Entry 1H84 (X-ray diffraction, 2.00 A resolution); this record covers chains A and B.

[Chain A (and B)]
Molecule: Polyamine oxidase
Organism: Zea mays
Notes: EC 1.5.3.11; fragment: fad-binding domain; chain B of this document is another copy of the same molecule, construct and numbering; everything in this record applies to it too
UniProt: O64411 (PAO_MAIZE); residues 1-472 here correspond to UniProt positions 29-500 (UniProt number = residue number + 28)
Chain sequence (472 residues; row label = number of the first residue in the row):
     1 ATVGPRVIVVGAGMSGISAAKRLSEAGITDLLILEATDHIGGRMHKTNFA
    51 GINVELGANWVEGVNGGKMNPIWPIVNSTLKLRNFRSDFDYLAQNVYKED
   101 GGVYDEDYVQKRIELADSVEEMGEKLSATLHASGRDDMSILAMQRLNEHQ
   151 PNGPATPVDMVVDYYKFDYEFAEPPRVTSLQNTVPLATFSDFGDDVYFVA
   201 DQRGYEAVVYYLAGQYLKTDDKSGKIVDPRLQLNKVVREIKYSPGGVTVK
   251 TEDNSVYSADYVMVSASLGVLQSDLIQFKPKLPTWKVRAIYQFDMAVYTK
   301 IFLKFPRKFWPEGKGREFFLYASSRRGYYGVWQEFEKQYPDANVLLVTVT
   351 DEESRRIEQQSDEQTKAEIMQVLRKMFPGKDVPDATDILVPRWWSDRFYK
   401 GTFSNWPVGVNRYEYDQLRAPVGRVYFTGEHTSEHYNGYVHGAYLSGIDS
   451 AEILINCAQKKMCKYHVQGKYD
Unresolved in the structure: 1-4, 464-472 (chain B: 1-4, 467-472)
Disulfides: Cys457-Cys463
Covalent attachments: N-acetylglucosamine (NAG) linked to Asn77
Small-molecule neighbours: FAD / NBA: Val10, Gly11, Ala12, Gly13, Met14, Ser15, Gly16, Leu34, Glu35, Ala36, Thr37, Gly41, Gly42, Arg43, Met44, Leu56, Gly57, Ala58, Asn59, Trp60, Glu62, Phe89, Tyr169, Glu170, Phe189, Asp194, Val196, Tyr205, Lys235, Val236, Val237, Ser265, Ala266, Ser267, Val270, Leu275, Ile276, Tyr298, Lys300, Trp393, Phe398, Tyr399, Thr402, Phe403, Gly429, Glu430, Gly438, Tyr439, Val440, His441, Ala443
Swiss-Prot annotation at these positions:
  - binding site (FAD): Met14, Ser15, Glu35, Arg43, Asn59, Trp60, Val237, Tyr399, Glu430, Tyr439, Val440
  - binding site (substrate): Glu62, Glu170, Gly438
  - glycosylation: Asn77 (N-linked (GlcNAc...) asparagine)

[How chain A and chain B interact]
Residue-residue contacts - 63 pairs, chain A then chain B:
  Leu126(A) - Arg288(B)
  Ser133(A) - Arg135(B)
  Arg135(A) - Arg135(B)
  Arg135(A) - Asn411(B)
  Arg135(A) - Glu414(B)
  Asp136(A) - Glu414(B)
  Asp137(A) - Gln292(B)
  Asp137(A) - Gly409(B)
  Met138(A) - Gln292(B)
  Arg145(A) - Tyr291(B)  hydrogen bond (side chain-backbone)
  Arg145(A) - Gln292(B)  hydrogen bond (side chain-backbone)
  Arg145(A) - Phe293(B)  hydrogen bond (side chain-backbone)
  Arg145(A) - Asp294(B)  salt bridge
  Leu146(A) - Val287(B)  hydrophobic
  Leu146(A) - Tyr291(B)  hydrophobic
  His149(A) - Gln272(B)
  His149(A) - Ser273(B)
  His149(A) - Asp274(B)  salt bridge
  His149(A) - Tyr291(B)
  Gln150(A) - Gln272(B)  hydrogen bond (backbone-backbone)
  Gln150(A) - Tyr291(B)
  Pro151(A) - Gln272(B)
  Pro151(A) - Lys400(B)
  Asn152(A) - Arg355(B)
  Asn152(A) - Trp394(B)
  Ala155(A) - Gln359(B)
  Ala155(A) - Trp394(B)  hydrophobic
  Thr156(A) - Gln359(B)
  Glu173(A) - Arg176(B)  salt bridge
  Pro174(A) - Arg176(B)
  Arg176(A) - Pro174(B)
  Arg176(A) - Val177(B)
  Arg176(A) - Asp351(B)  salt bridge
  Arg176(A) - Glu352(B)  salt bridge
  Val177(A) - Arg176(B)
  Gln272(A) - His149(B)
  Gln272(A) - Gln150(B)  hydrogen bond (backbone-backbone)
  Gln272(A) - Pro151(B)
  Ser273(A) - His149(B)
  Asp274(A) - His149(B)  salt bridge
  Val287(A) - Leu146(B)  hydrophobic
  Arg288(A) - Leu126(B)
  Arg288(A) - Leu146(B)
  Tyr291(A) - Arg145(B)  hydrogen bond (backbone-side chain)
  Tyr291(A) - Leu146(B)  hydrophobic
  Tyr291(A) - His149(B)
  Tyr291(A) - Gln150(B)
  Gln292(A) - Met138(B)
  Gln292(A) - Arg145(B)  hydrogen bond (backbone-side chain)
  Phe293(A) - Arg145(B)  hydrogen bond (backbone-side chain)
  Asp294(A) - Arg145(B)  salt bridge
  Ser324(A) - Arg356(B)
  Arg325(A) - Arg325(B)
  Arg326(A) - Glu352(B)
  Asp351(A) - Arg176(B)  salt bridge
  Glu352(A) - Arg326(B)
  Arg356(A) - Ser324(B)
  Gln359(A) - Ala155(B)
  Trp394(A) - Asn152(B)
  Trp394(A) - Ala155(B)  hydrophobic
  Lys400(A) - Pro151(B)
  Val408(A) - Val408(B)
  Gly409(A) - Val408(B)
Also at the interface, not in a pair above, chain A (43 interface residues in all): Thr129, Ala142, Gly269, Met295, Arg355
Also at the interface, not in a pair above, chain B (41 interface residues in all): Asp137, Ala142, Thr156, Glu173, Gly269

[In short]
The interface between chain A and chain B involves 43 residues on one side and 41 on the other; the contacts
include 8 hydrogen bonds and 8 salt bridges. Polar contacts include Arg145(A)-Asp294(B), His149(A)-Asp274(B)
and Glu173(A)-Arg176(B). Chain A binds FAD / NBA.
Both chains are Polyamine oxidase (Zea mays). Entry 1H84 (COVALENT ADDUCT BETWEEN POLYAMINE OXIDASE AND
N1ethylN11((cycloheptyl)methyl)4,8diazaundecane at pH 4.6) was determined by X-ray diffraction together with
1H81, 1H83 and 1H86 from the same study.
